PDB entry 8F9G | electron microscopy, 3.20 A resolution | chains E and G of the 8 polymer chains in the assembly

Chain E:
Name: BG505_MD64_N332-GT5 gp120
Organism: synthetic construct
Chain sequence (481 residues; row label = number of the first residue in the row; note: 14 numbers in that range are skipped by the numbering (no residue carries them; nothing is unmodelled there); a row labelled like 185A-185K holds insertion residues (185A, then the next letters in order)):
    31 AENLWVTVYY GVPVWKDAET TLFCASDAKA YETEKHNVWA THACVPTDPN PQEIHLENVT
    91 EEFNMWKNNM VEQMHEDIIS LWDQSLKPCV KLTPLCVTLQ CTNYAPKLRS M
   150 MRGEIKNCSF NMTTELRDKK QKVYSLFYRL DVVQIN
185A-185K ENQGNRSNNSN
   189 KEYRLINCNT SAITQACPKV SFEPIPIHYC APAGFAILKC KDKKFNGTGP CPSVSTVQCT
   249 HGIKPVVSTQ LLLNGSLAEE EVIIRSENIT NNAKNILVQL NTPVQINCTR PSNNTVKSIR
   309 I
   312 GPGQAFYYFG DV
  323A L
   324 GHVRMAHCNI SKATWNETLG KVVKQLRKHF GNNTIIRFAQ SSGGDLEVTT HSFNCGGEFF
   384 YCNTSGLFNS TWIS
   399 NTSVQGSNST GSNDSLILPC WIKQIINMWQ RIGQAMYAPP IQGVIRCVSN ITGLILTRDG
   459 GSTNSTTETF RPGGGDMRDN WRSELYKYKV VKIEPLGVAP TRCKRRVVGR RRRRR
Not modelled in the structure: 31-32, 58-65, 185A-185K, 399-411, 458-463, 505-513
Disulfide bonds: Cys54-Cys74, Cys119-Cys205, Cys126-Cys196, Cys131-Cys157, Cys218-Cys247, Cys228-Cys239, Cys296-Cys331, Cys378-Cys445, Cys385-Cys418
Glycans and other covalent adducts: N-acetylglucosamine (NAG) linked to Asn88, Asn156, Asn160, Asn197, Asn234, Asn262, Asn276, Asn295, Asn301, Asn332, Asn339, Asn355, Asn386, Asn392, Asn448

Chain G:
Name: BG505_MD64_N332-GT5 gp41
Organism: synthetic construct
Chain sequence (162 residues; row label = number of the first residue in the row):
   512 AVGIGAVSLG FLGAAGSTMG AASMTLTVQA RNLLSGIVQQ QSNLLRAPEP QQHLLKDTHW
   572 GIKQLQARVL AVEHYLRDQQ LLGIWGCSGK LICCTNVPWN SSWSNRNLSE IWDNMTWLQW
   632 DKEISNYTQI IYGLLEESQN QQEKNEQDLL ALDGTKHHHH HH
Not modelled in the structure: 512-520, 546-571, 663-673
Disulfide bonds: Cys598-Cys604
Glycans and other covalent adducts: N-acetylglucosamine (NAG) linked to Asn611
Residues lining bound ligands: N-acetylglucosamine (NAG; 2-acetamido-2-deoxy-beta-D-glucopyranose): Gly524, Gly527, Ser528

How chain E and chain G interact:
Disulfides between the chains: Cys501(E)-Cys605(G)
Pairs across the interface (97; chain E residue first):
  Leu34(E) - Pro609(G)
  Leu34(E) - Trp610(G)  hydrogen bond (backbone-backbone)
  Leu34(E) - Leu619(G)  hydrophobic
  Trp35(E) - Thr606(G)
  Trp35(E) - Asn607(G)
  Trp35(E) - Val608(G)
  Trp35(E) - Pro609(G)
  Trp35(E) - Trp610(G)
  Val36(E) - Thr606(G)
  Val36(E) - Val608(G)  hydrogen bond (backbone-backbone)
  Val36(E) - Pro609(G)
  Val36(E) - Trp610(G)  hydrophobic
  Val36(E) - Ile642(G)  hydrophobic
  Val36(E) - Leu646(G)  hydrophobic
  Thr37(E) - Ile603(G)
  Thr37(E) - Cys604(G)
  Val38(E) - Leu593(G)  hydrophobic
  Val38(E) - Trp596(G)  hydrophobic
  Val38(E) - Leu602(G)
  Val38(E) - Ile603(G)
  Val38(E) - Cys604(G)  hydrogen bond (backbone-backbone)
  Val38(E) - Leu646(G)  hydrophobic
  Tyr39(E) - Ser534(G)
  Tyr39(E) - Leu602(G)
  Tyr39(E) - Ile603(G)  hydrophobic
  Tyr39(E) - Trp623(G)
  Tyr39(E) - Trp628(G)  hydrophobic
  Tyr40(E) - Leu537(G)
  Tyr40(E) - Leu544(G)
  Tyr40(E) - Tyr586(G)
  Tyr40(E) - Leu593(G)  hydrophobic
  Tyr40(E) - Leu602(G)  hydrogen bond (backbone-backbone)
  Gly41(E) - Leu537(G)
  Gly41(E) - Gln540(G)  hydrogen bond (backbone-side chain)
  Val42(E) - Leu537(G)
  Val42(E) - Trp628(G)  hydrophobic
  Pro43(E) - Leu523(G)  hydrophobic
  Pro43(E) - Ala526(G)
  Pro43(E) - Gln540(G)
  Val44(E) - Trp628(G)  hydrophobic
  Val44(E) - Leu629(G)
  Trp45(E) - Leu523(G)  hydrophobic
  Trp45(E) - Ala526(G)  hydrophobic
  Trp45(E) - Leu629(G)  hydrophobic
  Lys46(E) - Asp632(G)  salt bridge
  Thr51(E) - Lys574(G)
  Leu52(E) - Lys574(G)  hydrogen bond (backbone-side chain)
  Phe53(E) - Gln575(G)
  Phe53(E) - Ala578(G)  hydrophobic
  Ile84(E) - Gly521(G)
  Ile84(E) - Phe522(G)
  Ile84(E) - Gly524(G)
  Leu86(E) - Leu523(G)
  Glu87(E) - Gly527(G)
  Asn88(E) - Gly527(G)
  Val89(E) - Ala526(G)
  Val89(E) - Gly527(G)
  Glu91(E) - Leu629(G)
  Asp107(E) - Lys574(G)  salt bridge
  Pro220(E) - Ala578(G)  hydrophobic
  Ala221(E) - Leu544(G)
  Ala221(E) - Leu545(G)
  Ala221(E) - Ala582(G)
  Gly222(E) - Leu544(G)
  Ala224(E) - Phe522(G)  hydrophobic
  Lys490(E) - His585(G)
  Ile491(E) - Leu544(G)  hydrophobic
  Pro493(E) - Leu544(G)  hydrophobic
  Pro493(E) - Asp589(G)
  Leu494(E) - Asp589(G)
  Leu494(E) - Leu592(G)  hydrophobic
  Leu494(E) - Tyr643(G)
  Gly495(E) - Trp628(G)
  Val496(E) - Trp610(G)  hydrophobic
  Val496(E) - Trp631(G)  hydrogen bond (backbone-side chain)
  Val496(E) - Ile635(G)
  Val496(E) - Ile642(G)  hydrophobic
  Ala497(E) - Trp610(G)
  Ala497(E) - Trp623(G)  hydrophobic
  Ala497(E) - Trp631(G)
  Pro498(E) - Trp610(G)
  Pro498(E) - Leu619(G)
  Pro498(E) - Ile622(G)  hydrophobic
  Pro498(E) - Trp623(G)  hydrogen bond (backbone-side chain)
  Pro498(E) - Trp631(G)
  Arg500(E) - Leu619(G)
  Cys501(E) - Cys605(G)  disulfide
  Lys502(E) - Cys605(G)
  Lys502(E) - Thr606(G)
  Lys502(E) - Asn607(G)
  Arg503(E) - Gly597(G)  hydrogen bond (side chain-backbone)
  Arg503(E) - Cys605(G)  hydrogen bond (backbone-side chain)
  Arg503(E) - Thr606(G)
  Arg503(E) - Asn607(G)
  Arg503(E) - Gln650(G)  hydrogen bond
  Arg503(E) - Gln653(G)
  Arg504(E) - Glu657(G)  salt bridge
Also at the interface, not in a pair above, chain E (44 interface residues in all): Ala73, Gln103, Thr244, Thr499
Also at the interface, not in a pair above, chain G (50 interface residues in all): Ala525, Ala533, Ala541, Asn543, Trp614

Summary:
44 residues of chain E face 50 of chain G across their interface, with 1 disulfide bond, 11 hydrogen bonds and
3 salt bridges. Polar pairs include Lys46(E)-Asp632(G), Asp107(E)-Lys574(G) and Arg504(E)-Glu657(G). Chain G
binds N-acetylglucosamine.
Here chain E is BG505_MD64_N332-GT5 gp120 and chain G is BG505_MD64_N332-GT5 gp41, both from synthetic
construct. Entry 8F9G (HIV Env germline targeting BG505_MD64_N332-GT5 SOSIP in complex with V3-glycan
polyclonal Fab isolated from immunized BG18HCgl ...) was determined by electron microscopy, deposited together
with 8F92, 8F9M and 8VFV.
